PDB entry 8SCP | X-ray diffraction, 2.08 A resolution | chains A and C of the 3 polymer chains in the assembly

# Chain A
Name: DNA polymerase I
Organism: Geobacillus stearothermophilus
Reference sequence: D9N168 (D9N168_GEOSE); residues 298-876 here correspond to UniProt positions 1-579 (UniProt number = residue number - 297)
Chain sequence (579 residues; row label = number of the first residue in the row):
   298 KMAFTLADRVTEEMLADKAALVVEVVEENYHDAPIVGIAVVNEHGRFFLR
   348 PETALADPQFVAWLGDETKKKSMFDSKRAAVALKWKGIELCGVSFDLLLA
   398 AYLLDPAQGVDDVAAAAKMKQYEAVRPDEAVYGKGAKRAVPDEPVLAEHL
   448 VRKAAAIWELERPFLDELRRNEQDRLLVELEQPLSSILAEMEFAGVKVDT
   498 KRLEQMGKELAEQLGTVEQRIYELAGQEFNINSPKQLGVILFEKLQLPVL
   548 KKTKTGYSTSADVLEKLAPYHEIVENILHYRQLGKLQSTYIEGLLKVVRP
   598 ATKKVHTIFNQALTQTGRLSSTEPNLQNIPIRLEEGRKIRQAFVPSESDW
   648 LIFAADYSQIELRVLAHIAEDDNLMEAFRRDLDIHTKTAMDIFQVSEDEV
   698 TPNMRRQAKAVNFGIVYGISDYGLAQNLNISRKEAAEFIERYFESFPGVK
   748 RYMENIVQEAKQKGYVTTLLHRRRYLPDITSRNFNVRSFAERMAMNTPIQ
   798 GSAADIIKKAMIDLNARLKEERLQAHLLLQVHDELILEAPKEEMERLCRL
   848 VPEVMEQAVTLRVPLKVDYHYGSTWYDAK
Sequence notes: variant Val713 (Pro416 in D9N168)
Ion coordination: Ca2+: Asp653, Tyr654, Asp830 (together with 2'-deoxyguanosine-5'-triphosphate, diphosphate) (shared with 1 residue of chain B)
Residues lining bound ligands: 2'-deoxyguanosine-5'-triphosphate / diphosphate: Arg615, Asp653, Tyr654, Ser655, Gln656, Ile657, Glu658, His682, Arg702, Lys706, Ala707, Phe710, Tyr714, Asn793, Asp830
What the authors report for this chain:
  - catalytic residues: Lys706, Asp830 (proposed by the authors, not directly observed)
  - mutagenesis - D830N: abolished catalytic activity
  - mutagenesis - E831Q: unchanged catalytic activity

# Chain C
Molecule: DNA template
Sequence (13 nucleotides; row label = number of the first residue in the row):
     1 CACGCTGATCGCA

# Interface between chain A and chain C
Pairs across the interface (52; chain A residue first):
  Asn529(A) - DG11(C)  sugar contact
  Ser530(A) - DG11(C)  phosphate contact
  Ser530(A) - DC12(C)  hydrogen bond to the phosphate
  Pro531(A) - DG11(C)  phosphate contact
  Pro531(A) - DA13(C)  base contact
  Lys532(A) - DA13(C)  base contact
  Thr552(A) - DA13(C)  base contact
  Gly553(A) - DA13(C)  base contact
  Tyr554(A) - DA13(C)  base contact
  Lys582(A) - DG7(C)  base contact
  Lys582(A) - DA8(C)  base contact
  Ser585(A) - DT9(C)  phosphate contact
  Ser585(A) - DC10(C)  phosphate contact
  Thr586(A) - DT9(C)  sugar contact
  Gly590(A) - DT9(C)  phosphate contact
  Leu610(A) - DT6(C)  phosphate contact
  Leu610(A) - DG7(C)  phosphate contact
  Thr611(A) - DT6(C)  phosphate contact
  Gln612(A) - DC5(C)  phosphate contact
  Gln612(A) - DT6(C)  hydrogen bond to the phosphate
  Thr613(A) - DC5(C)  sugar contact
  Arg615(A) - DG4(C)  base contact
  Arg615(A) - DC5(C)  hydrogen bond to the base
  Ser617(A) - DT6(C)  phosphate contact
  Ser617(A) - DG7(C)  hydrogen bond to the phosphate
  Ser618(A) - DG7(C)  sugar contact
  Thr619(A) - DG7(C)  sugar contact
  Thr619(A) - DA8(C)  phosphate contact
  Glu620(A) - DA8(C)  hydrogen bond to the phosphate
  Asn622(A) - DG7(C)  hydrogen bond to the sugar
  Asn625(A) - DG7(C)  base contact
  Ala707(A) - DC3(C)  base contact
  Phe710(A) - DC3(C)  base contact
  Gly711(A) - DC3(C)  base contact
  Tyr714(A) - DC3(C)  sugar contact
  Ile716(A) - DC3(C)  phosphate contact
  Ser717(A) - DA2(C)  sugar contact
  Ser717(A) - DC3(C)  hydrogen bond to the phosphate
  Tyr719(A) - DA2(C)  base contact
  Gly720(A) - DC3(C)  phosphate contact
  Arg729(A) - DA2(C)  base contact
  Arg771(A) - DC5(C)  salt bridge to the phosphate
  Asn782(A) - DC1(C)  phosphate contact
  Asn782(A) - DA2(C)  phosphate contact
  Phe786(A) - DA2(C)  phosphate contact
  Phe786(A) - DG4(C)  phosphate contact
  Arg789(A) - DC3(C)  hydrogen bond to the phosphate
  Arg789(A) - DG4(C)  salt bridge to the phosphate
  Met790(A) - DC5(C)  phosphate contact
  Asn793(A) - DG4(C)  sugar contact
  Gln797(A) - DG4(C)  hydrogen bond to the base
  Gln797(A) - DC5(C)  hydrogen bond to the sugar
Interface residues without a listed pair, chain A (41 interface residues in all): Gly535, Asn607, Gly715

# In short
The interface between chain A and chain C involves 41 residues on one side and 13 on the other; the contacts
include 10 hydrogen bonds and 2 salt bridges. Among the polar pairs are Arg615(A)-DC5(C), Gln797(A)-DG4(C) and
Asn622(A)-DG7(C). From the paper: catalytic residues Lys706(A) and Asp830(A); D830N of chain A abolishes
catalytic activity.
Chain A is DNA polymerase I (Geobacillus stearothermophilus) and chain C is DNA template; the structure, Bst
DNA polymerase I Large Fragment wildtype D598A with 3'-amino primer, dGTP, and calcium time-resolved 1h, was
determined by X-ray diffraction together with 8SCG, 8SCI, 8SCJ, 8SCK, 8SCL, 8SCM and 7 further entries from
the same study.
